PDB entry 8OMK | X-ray diffraction, 2.48 A resolution | chains A and B

# Chain A (and B)
Name: Ketohexokinase
From: Homo sapiens
Notes: EC 2.7.1.3; chain B of this document is another copy of the same molecule, construct and numbering; everything in this record applies to it too
UniProt: P50053 (KHK_HUMAN); numbering as in UniProt (aligned over 5-298)
Sequence (313 residues; numbered -14 to 298; the number before each row is that of its first residue; numbers below 1 keep their minus sign (Met-14 is residue -14)):
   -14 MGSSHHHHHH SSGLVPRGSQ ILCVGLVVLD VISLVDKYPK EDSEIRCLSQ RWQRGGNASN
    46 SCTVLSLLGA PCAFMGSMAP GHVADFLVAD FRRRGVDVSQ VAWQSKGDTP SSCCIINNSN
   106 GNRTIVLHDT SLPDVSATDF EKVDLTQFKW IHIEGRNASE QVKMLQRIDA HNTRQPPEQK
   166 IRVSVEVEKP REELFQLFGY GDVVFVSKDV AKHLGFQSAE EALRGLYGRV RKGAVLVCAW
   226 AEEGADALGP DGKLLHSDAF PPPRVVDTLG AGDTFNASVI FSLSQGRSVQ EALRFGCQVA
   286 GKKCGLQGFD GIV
Disordered / not traced: -14 to 0 (chain B: -14 to -4)
Differences from the reference sequence: initiating methionine (-14); expression tag (-13 to 4)
Ligand contacts:
  - ADP (adenosine-5'-diphosphate): Arg108, Ala224, Trp225, Ala226, Glu227, Gly229, Ala230, Ala244, Pro246, Val250, Thr253, Gly255, Ala256, Gly257, Phe260, Gly281, Cys282, Ala285, Gly286, Cys289
  - 1-O-phosphono-beta-D-fructofuranose (F1X): Leu11, Val13, Asp15, Gly40, Gly41, Asn42, Asn45, Ser97, Arg108, Ile110, Leu112, Glu173, Thr253, Leu254, Gly255, Ala256, Gly257, Asp258
Curated features (UniProtKB/Swiss-Prot):
  - binding site (beta-D-fructose): Asp15, Gly41, Asn42, Asn45, Asp258
  - binding site (ATP): Arg108, Ala226 to Gly229, Gly255 to Asp258
  - natural variant: Gly40 (G40R: In FRUCT), Ala43 (A43T: In FRUCT)

# Interface between chain A and chain B
Residue-residue contacts - 72 pairs, chain A then chain B:
  Leu14(A) - Trp37(B)  hydrophobic
  Val16(A) - Trp37(B)  hydrophobic
  Val20(A) - Val111(B)  hydrophobic
  Tyr23(A) - Tyr23(B)
  Tyr23(A) - Pro24(B)  hydrogen bond (side chain-backbone)
  Tyr23(A) - Glu26(B)
  Pro24(A) - Tyr23(B)  hydrogen bond (backbone-side chain)
  Pro24(A) - Thr109(B)
  Pro24(A) - Val111(B)  hydrophobic
  Lys25(A) - Thr109(B)
  Glu26(A) - Lys22(B)  salt bridge
  Glu26(A) - Tyr23(B)
  Glu26(A) - Asn102(B)  hydrogen bond
  Glu26(A) - Asn105(B)
  Glu26(A) - Asn107(B)
  Glu26(A) - Thr109(B)
  Asp27(A) - Asn107(B)
  Asp27(A) - Arg108(B)  hydrogen bond (side chain-backbone)
  Asp27(A) - Thr109(B)  hydrogen bond (backbone-side chain)
  Ser28(A) - Thr109(B)
  Ser28(A) - Ile110(B)  hydrogen bond (backbone-backbone)
  Glu29(A) - Ile110(B)
  Glu29(A) - Leu112(B)
  Ile30(A) - Ile110(B)  hydrogen bond (backbone-backbone)
  Ile30(A) - Val111(B)
  Ile30(A) - Leu112(B)  hydrogen bond (backbone-backbone)
  Arg31(A) - Leu112(B)
  Arg31(A) - His113(B)
  Arg31(A) - Thr115(B)
  Cys32(A) - Val111(B)  hydrophobic
  Cys32(A) - Leu112(B)  hydrogen bond (backbone-backbone)
  Cys32(A) - Asp114(B)
  Leu33(A) - Asp114(B)
  Ser34(A) - Asp114(B)
  Gln35(A) - Asp93(B)
  Gln35(A) - Thr94(B)
  Gln35(A) - Ser96(B)  hydrogen bond (side chain-backbone)
  Gln35(A) - Asp114(B)  hydrogen bond (backbone-side chain)
  Trp37(A) - Trp37(B)  hydrophobic
  Trp37(A) - His67(B)
  Trp37(A) - Val68(B)  hydrophobic
  Phe71(A) - His67(B)
  Ser96(A) - Gln35(B)  hydrogen bond
  Cys98(A) - Val16(B)  hydrophobic
  Cys98(A) - Cys98(B)  hydrophobic
  Ile100(A) - Ile100(B)  hydrophobic
  Asn102(A) - Glu26(B)  hydrogen bond
  Asn105(A) - Glu26(B)
  Asn107(A) - Glu26(B)
  Asn107(A) - Asp27(B)
  Arg108(A) - Asp27(B)  salt bridge
  Arg108(A) - Ser28(B)
  Arg108(A) - Glu29(B)  salt bridge
  Thr109(A) - Pro24(B)
  Thr109(A) - Lys25(B)
  Thr109(A) - Glu26(B)
  Thr109(A) - Asp27(B)  hydrogen bond (side chain-backbone)
  Thr109(A) - Ser28(B)
  Ile110(A) - Ser28(B)  hydrogen bond (backbone-backbone)
  Ile110(A) - Glu29(B)
  Ile110(A) - Ile30(B)  hydrogen bond (backbone-backbone)
  Val111(A) - Ser18(B)
  Val111(A) - Val20(B)  hydrophobic
  Val111(A) - Ile30(B)
  Val111(A) - Cys32(B)  hydrophobic
  Leu112(A) - Ile30(B)  hydrogen bond (backbone-backbone)
  Leu112(A) - Arg31(B)
  Leu112(A) - Cys32(B)  hydrogen bond (backbone-backbone)
  His113(A) - Cys32(B)
  His113(A) - Gln35(B)
  Asp114(A) - Arg31(B)  salt bridge
  Arg141(A) - Arg31(B)
Interface residues without a listed pair, chain A (38 interface residues in all): Ser18, His67, Ser97, Glu173, Lys174, Thr253
Interface residues without a listed pair, chain B (37 interface residues in all): Ser34, Pro95, Arg176

# In short
Chain A and chain B form an interface of 38 and 37 residues respectively, with 18 hydrogen bonds and 4 salt
bridges. Polar contacts include Glu26(A)-Lys22(B), Arg108(A)-Asp27(B) and Arg108(A)-Glu29(B). Chain A binds
1-O-phosphono-beta-D-fructofuranose and ADP.
Chain A and chain B are both Ketohexokinase (Homo sapiens); the structure, hKHK-C in complex with ADP &
fructose 1-phosphate, was determined by X-ray diffraction, deposited together with 9FHD, 9FHE and 8OMJ.
